Entry 7P12 (X-ray diffraction, 1.69 A resolution); this record covers chain A.

# Chain A
Molecule: DeNovoTIM13-SB
Organism: synthetic construct
Sequence (193 residues; row label = number of the first residue in the row):
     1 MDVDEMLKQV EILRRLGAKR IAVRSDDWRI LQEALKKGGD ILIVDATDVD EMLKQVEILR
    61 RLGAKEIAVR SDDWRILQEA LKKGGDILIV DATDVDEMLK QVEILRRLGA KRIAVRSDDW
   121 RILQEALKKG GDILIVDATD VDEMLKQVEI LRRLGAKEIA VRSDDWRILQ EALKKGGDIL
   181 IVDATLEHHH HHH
Not modelled in the structure: 185-193
Reported in the primary citation:
  - contacts within the chain: R20-E66 (water-mediated contact), R20-E158 (salt bridge), E66-R112 (salt bridge), R112-E158 (salt bridge)

# In short
The paper reports contacts within the chain involving R20, E66 and E158 among others.
Chain A is DeNovoTIM13-SB (synthetic construct); the structure, DeNovoTIM13-SB, a de novo designed TIM barrel
with a salt-bridge cluster, was determined by X-ray diffraction, deposited together with 7OSU, 7OSV, 7OT7 and
7OT8.
